PDB entry 5V7Q | electron microscopy, 3.70 A resolution | chains A and X of the 31 polymer chains in the assembly

# Chain A
Molecule: 23S rRNA
Source organism: Mycobacterium tuberculosis
Sequence (3138 nucleotides; row label = number of the first residue in the row):
     1 UUGUAAGUGUCUAAGGGCGCAUGGUGGAUGCCUUGGCAUCGAGAGCCGAU
    51 GAAGGACGUGGGAGGCUGCGAUAUGCCUCGGGGAGCUGUCAACCGAGCGU
   101 GGAUCCGAGGAUUUCCGAAUGGGGAAACCCAGCACGAGUGAUGUCGUGCU
   151 ACCCGCAUCUGAAUAUAUAGGGUGCGGGAGGGAACGCGGGGAAGUGAAAC
   201 AUCUCAGUACCCGUAGGAGGAGAAAACAAUUGUGAUUCCGCAAGUAGUGG
   251 CGAGCGAACGCGGAACAGGCUAAACCGCACGCAUGGGUAACCGGGUAGGG
   301 GUUGUGUGUGCGGGGUUGUGGGAGGAUAUGUCUCAGCGCUACCCGGCUGA
   351 GAGGCAGUCAGAAAGUGUCGUGGUUAGCGGAAGUGGCCUGGGAUGGUCUG
   401 CCGUAGACGGUGAGAGCCCGGUACGCGAAAACCCGGCACCUGCCUAGUAU
   451 CAAUUCCCGAGUAGCAGCGGGCCCGUGGAAUCCGCUGUGAAUCCGCCGGG
   501 ACCACCCGGUAAGCCUAAAUACUCCUCGAUGACCGAUAGCGGAUUAGUAC
   551 CGUGAGGGAAUGGUGAAAAGUACCCCGGGAGGGGAGUGAAAGAGUACCUG
   601 AAACCGUGUGCCUACAAUCCGUCAGAGCCUCCUUUUCCUCUCCGGAGGAG
   651 GGUGGUGAUGGCGUGCCUUUUGAAGAAUGAGCCUGCGAGUCAGGGACAUG
   701 UCGCAAGGUUAACCCGUGUGGGGUAGCCGCAGCGAAAGCGAGUCUGAAUA
   751 GGGCGACCCACACGCGCAUACGCGCGUGUGAAUAGUGGCGUGUUCUGGAC
   801 CCGAAGCGGAGUGAUCUACCCAUGGCCAGGGUGAAGCGCGGGUAAGACCG
   851 CGUGGAGGCCCGAACCCACUUAGGUUGAAGACUGAGGGGAUGAGCUGUGG
   901 GUAGGGGUGAAAGGCCAAUCAAACUCCGUGAUAGCUGGUUCUCCCCGAAA
   951 UGCAUUUAGGUGCAGCGUUGCGUGGUUCACCGCGGAGGUAGAGCUACUGG
  1001 AUGGCCGAUGGGCCCUACUAGGUUACUGACGUCAGCCAAACUCCGAAUGC
  1051 CGUGGUGUAAAGCGUGGCAGUGAGACGGCGGGGGAUAAGCUCCGUACGUC
  1101 GAAAGGGAAACAGCCCAGAUCGCCGGCUAAGGCCCCCAAGCGUGUGCUAA
  1151 GUGGGAAAGGAUGUGCAGUCGCAAAGACAACCAGGAGGUUGGCUUAGAAG
  1201 CAGCCACCCUUGAAAGAGUGCGUAAUAGCUCACUGGUCAAGUGAUUGUGC
  1251 GCCGAUAAUGUAGCGGGGCUCAAGCACACCGCCGAAGCCGCGGCACAUCC
  1301 ACCUUGUGGUGGGUGUGGGUAGGGGAGCGUCCCUCAUUCAGCGAAGCCAC
  1351 CGGGUGACCGGUGGUGGAGGGUGGGGGAGUGAGAAUGCAGGCAUGAGUAG
  1401 CGACAAGGCAAGUGAGAACCUUGCCCGCCGAAAGACCAAGGGUUCCUGGG
  1451 CCAGGCCAGUCCGCCCAGGGUGAGUCGGGACCUAAGGCGAGGCCGACAGG
  1501 CGUAGUCGAUGGACAACGGGUUGAUAUUCCCGUACCCGUGUGUGGGCGCC
  1551 CGUGACGAAUCAGCGGUACUAACCACCCAAAACCGGAUCGAUCACUCCCC
  1601 UUCGGGGGUGUGGAGUUCUGGGGCUGCGUGGGAACUUCGCUGGUAGUAGU
  1651 CAAGCGAAGGGGUGACGCAGGAAGGUAGCCGUACCAGUCAGUGGUAACAC
  1701 UGGGGCAAGCCGGUAGGGAGAGCGAUAGGCAAAUCCGUCGCUCACUAAUC
  1751 CUGAGAGGUGACGCAUAGCCGGUUGAGGCGAAUUCGGUGAUCCUCUGCUG
  1801 CCAAGAAAAGCCUCUAGCGAGCACACACACGGCCCGUACCCCAAACCGAC
  1851 ACAGGUGGUCAGGUAGAGCAUACCAAGGCGUACGAGAUAACUAUGGUUAA
  1901 GGAACUCGGCAAAAUGCCCCCGUAACUUCGGGAGAAGGGGGACCGGAAUA
  1951 UCGUGAACACCCUUGCGGUGGGAGCGGGAUCCGGUCGCAGAAACCAGUGA
  2001 GGAGCGACUGUUUACUAAAAACACAGGUCCGUGCGAAGUCGCAAGACGAU
  2051 GUAUACGGACUGACGCCUGCCCGGUGCUGGAAGGUUAAGAGGACCCGUUA
  2101 ACCCGCAAGGGUGAAGCGGAGAAUUUAAGCCCCAGUAAACGGCGGUGGUA
  2151 ACUAUAACCAUCCUAAGGUAGCGAAAUUCCUUGUCGGGUAAGUUCCGACC
  2201 UGCACGAAUGGCGUAACGACUUCUCAACUGUCUCAACCAUAGACUCGGCG
  2251 AAAUUGCACUACGAGUAAAGAUGCUCGUUACGCGCGGCAGGACGAAAAGA
  2301 CCCCGGGACCUUCACUACAACUUGGUAUUGAUGUUCGGUACGGUUUGUGU
  2351 AGGAUAGGUGGGAGACUGUGAAACCUCGACGCCAGUUGGGGCGGAGUCGU
  2401 UGUUGAAAUACCACUCUGAUCGUAUUGGGCAUCUAACCUCGAACCCUGAA
  2451 UCGGGUUUAGGGACAGUGCCUGGCGGGUAGUUUAACUGGGGCGGUUGCCU
  2501 CCUAAAAUGUAACGGAGGCGCCCAAAGGUUCCCUCAACCUGGACGGCAAU
  2551 CAGGUGGCGAGUGUAAAUGCACAAGGGAGCUUGACUGCGAGACUUACAAG
  2601 UCAAGCAGGGACGAAAGUCGGGAUUAGUGAUCCGGCACCCCCGAGUGGAA
  2651 GGGGUGUCGCUCAACGGAUAAAAGGUACCCCGGGGAUAACAGGCUGAUCU
  2701 UCCCCAAGAGUCCAUAUCGACGGGAUGGUUUGGCACCUCGAUGUCGGCUC
  2751 GUCGCAUCCUGGGGCUGGAGCAGGUCCCAAGGGUUGGGCUGUUCGCCCAU
  2801 UAAAGCGGCACGCGAGCUGGGUUUAGAACGUCGUGAGACAGUUCGGUCUC
  2851 UAUCCGCCGCGCGCGUCAGAAACUUGAGGAAACCUGUCCCUAGUACGAGA
  2901 GGACCGGGACGGACGAACCUCUGGUGCACCAGUUGUCCCGCCAGGGGCAC
  2951 CGCUGGAUAGCCACGUUCGGUCAGGAUAACCGCUGAAAGCAUCUAAGCGG
  3001 GAAACCUUCUCCAAGAUCAGGUUUCUCACCCACUUGGUGGGAUAAGGCCC
  3051 CCCGCAGAACACGGGUUCAAUAGGUCAGACCUGGAAGCUCAGUAAUGGGU
  3101 GUAGGGAACUGGUGCUAACCGGCCGAAAACUUACAACA
Not modelled in the structure: 1-4, 1013-1022, 3133-3138
Small-molecule neighbours: Llinezolid-114 (917; N-({(5S)-2-oxo-3-[4-(1,3-thiazol-5-yl)phenyl]-1,3-oxazolidin-5-yl}methyl)acetamide): G2299, A2300, A2689, C2690, A2741, U2742, G2743, U2744, U2823
Reported in the primary citation:
  - contacts within the chain: A1591-G2079, A1591-C2132
  - binding site for Llinezolid-114: U2744

# Chain X
Molecule: 50S ribosomal protein L28
Source organism: Mycobacterium tuberculosis
Reference sequence: A0A045IDB8 (A0A045IDB8_MYCTX); numbering as in UniProt (aligned over 1-64)
Amino-acid sequence (64 residues; row label = number of the first residue in the row):
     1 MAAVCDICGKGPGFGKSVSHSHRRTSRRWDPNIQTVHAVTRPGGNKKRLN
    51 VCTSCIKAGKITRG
Not modelled in the structure: 64

# Chain A / chain X interface
Contacting residue pairs (75; chain A residue first):
  U166(A) - Arg41(X)  hydrogen bond to the base
  A167(A) - Arg41(X)  hydrogen bond to the sugar
  U168(A) - Asn45(X)  hydrogen bond to the base
  A169(A) - Asn45(X)  hydrogen bond to the sugar
  G190(A) - Phe14(X)  phosphate contact
  G191(A) - Phe14(X)  phosphate contact
  G191(A) - Lys16(X)  phosphate contact
  G191(A) - Ser26(X)  hydrogen bond to the phosphate
  A192(A) - Lys16(X)  salt bridge to the phosphate
  U202(A) - His22(X)  phosphate contact
  U202(A) - Arg23(X)  phosphate contact
  C203(A) - Arg24(X)  salt bridge to the phosphate
  G461(A) - Lys57(X)  base contact
  G461(A) - Ala58(X)  base contact
  C468(A) - Trp29(X)  base contact
  G469(A) - Gly15(X)  sugar contact
  G469(A) - Lys16(X)  hydrogen bond to the sugar
  G469(A) - Val18(X)  phosphate contact
  G469(A) - Trp29(X)  sugar contact
  G470(A) - Val18(X)  phosphate contact
  G470(A) - Arg24(X)  salt bridge to the phosphate
  G471(A) - Arg24(X)  salt bridge to the phosphate
  U476(A) - His22(X)  salt bridge to the phosphate
  G484(A) - Gly13(X)  sugar contact
  C485(A) - Lys10(X)  salt bridge to the phosphate
  C485(A) - Trp29(X)  sugar contact
  C485(A) - Asp30(X)  sugar contact
  C485(A) - Pro31(X)  phosphate contact
  U486(A) - Pro31(X)  phosphate contact
  U486(A) - Asn32(X)  phosphate contact
  G487(A) - Asn32(X)  hydrogen bond to the phosphate
  G487(A) - Thr53(X)  hydrogen bond to the phosphate
  U488(A) - Lys57(X)  salt bridge to the phosphate
  C1494(A) - Asn50(X)  phosphate contact
  G1495(A) - Met1(X)  phosphate contact
  G1495(A) - Ala2(X)  phosphate contact
  G1495(A) - Ala3(X)  phosphate contact
  A1496(A) - Ala2(X)  phosphate contact
  A1496(A) - Ala3(X)  hydrogen bond to the phosphate
  A1496(A) - Val4(X)  phosphate contact
  A1496(A) - Pro12(X)  sugar contact
  A1496(A) - Phe14(X)  base contact
  A1496(A) - Arg28(X)  salt bridge to the phosphate
  C1497(A) - Val4(X)  phosphate contact
  U2316(A) - Ser21(X)  hydrogen bond to the sugar
  A2317(A) - Ser19(X)  sugar contact
  A2317(A) - His20(X)  phosphate contact
  A2317(A) - Ser21(X)  hydrogen bond to the phosphate
  A2317(A) - Arg23(X)  hydrogen bond to the base
  A2327(A) - Asn32(X)  hydrogen bond to the base
  U2328(A) - Gln34(X)  hydrogen bond to the base
  U2328(A) - Lys57(X)  salt bridge to the phosphate
  A2436(A) - Arg63(X)  salt bridge to the phosphate
  C2437(A) - Thr35(X)  phosphate contact
  C2437(A) - Val36(X)  phosphate contact
  C2437(A) - His37(X)  hydrogen bond to the phosphate
  C2438(A) - Thr35(X)  phosphate contact
  C2438(A) - His37(X)  salt bridge to the phosphate
  G2454(A) - Arg48(X)  salt bridge to the phosphate
  G2455(A) - Asn45(X)  phosphate contact
  G2455(A) - Lys46(X)  phosphate contact
  G2455(A) - Lys47(X)  phosphate contact
  U2456(A) - Asn45(X)  phosphate contact
  U2456(A) - Lys46(X)  phosphate contact
  G2466(A) - Gln34(X)  hydrogen bond to the base
  U2467(A) - Met1(X)  hydrogen bond to the sugar
  U2467(A) - Gln34(X)  hydrogen bond to the base
  G2468(A) - Asp30(X)  hydrogen bond to the sugar
  G2468(A) - Pro31(X)  sugar contact
  G2468(A) - Asn32(X)  hydrogen bond to the sugar
  C2469(A) - Arg28(X)  phosphate contact
  C2469(A) - Trp29(X)  phosphate contact
  C2469(A) - Asp30(X)  hydrogen bond to the phosphate
  C2470(A) - Arg27(X)  salt bridge to the phosphate
  C2470(A) - Trp29(X)  hydrogen bond to the phosphate
Other interface residues (no listed pair), chain A (45 interface residues in all): A163, G207, C2042, C2318, A2479, A2671
Other interface residues (no listed pair), chain X (41 interface residues in all): Gly11, Thr25, Ile56

# In short
Chain A and chain X form an interface of 45 and 41 residues respectively; the contacts include 22 hydrogen
bonds and 13 salt bridges. Among the polar pairs are U166(A)-Arg41(X), U168(A)-Asn45(X) and A2317(A)-Arg23(X).
Chain A binds Llinezolid-114. The paper reports a binding site for Llinezolid-114 at U2744(A); contacts within
the chain involving G2079(A), A1591(A) and C2132(A).
Here chain A is 23S rRNA and chain X is 50S ribosomal protein L28, both from Mycobacterium tuberculosis. Entry
5V7Q (Cryo-EM structure of the large ribosomal subunit from Mycobacterium tuberculosis bound with a potent
linezolid analog) was determined by electron microscopy (same publication as 5V93).
